Entry 2J4Q (X-ray diffraction, 2.60 A resolution); this record covers chain A.

# Chain A
Protein: Deoxycytidine triphosphate deaminase
From: Escherichia coli
Notes: EC 3.5.4.13
UniProt: P28248 (DCD_ECOLI); residue numbers follow UniProt; this construct covers 1-193
Sequence (193 residues; row label = number of the first residue in the row):
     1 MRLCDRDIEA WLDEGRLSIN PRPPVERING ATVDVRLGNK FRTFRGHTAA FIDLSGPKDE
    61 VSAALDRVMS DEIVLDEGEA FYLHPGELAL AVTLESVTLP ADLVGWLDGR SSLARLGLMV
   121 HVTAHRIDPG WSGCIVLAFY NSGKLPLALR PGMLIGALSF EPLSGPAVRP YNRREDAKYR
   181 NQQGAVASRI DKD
Not modelled in the structure: 175-193
Construct notes: engineered mutation Ala138 (Glu in P28248)
Ligand contacts: thymidine-5'-diphosphate (TYD): Gly109, Arg110, Ser111, Ser112, Arg115, His121, Ala124, His125, Arg126, Ile127, Asp128, Trp131, Ile135, Val136, Tyr171

# Summary
Chain A binds thymidine-5'-diphosphate.
Chain A is Deoxycytidine triphosphate deaminase (Escherichia coli); the structure, Crystal structure of a
E138A Escherichia coli dCTP deaminase mutant enzyme in complex with dTTP, was determined by X-ray diffraction
together with 2J4H from the same study.
